PDB entry 8W5F | electron microscopy, 3.30 A resolution | chains L and c of the 4 polymer chains in the assembly

# Chain L
Name: Light chain of Ab6
Source organism: Mus musculus
Chain sequence (110 residues; row label = number of the first residue in the row):
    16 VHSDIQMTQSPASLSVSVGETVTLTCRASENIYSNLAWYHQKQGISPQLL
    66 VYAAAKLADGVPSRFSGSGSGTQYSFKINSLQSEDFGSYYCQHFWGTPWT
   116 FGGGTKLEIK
Not modelled in the structure: 16-19, 123-125
Disulfides: Cys41-Cys106

# Chain c
Name: Minor capsid protein A1
Source organism: Escherichia phage Qbeta
UniProt: Q8LTE1 (A1_BPQBE); residues 0-132 here correspond to UniProt positions 1-133 (UniProt number = residue number + 1)
Chain sequence (133 residues; numbered 0 to 132; the number before each row is that of its first residue; numbering starts at 0):
     0 MAKLETVTLGNIGKDGKQTLVLNPRGVNPTNGVASLSQAGAVPALEKRVT
    50 VSVSQPSRNRKNYKVQVKIQNPTACTANGSCDPSVTRQAYADVTFSFTQY
   100 STDEERAFVRTELAALLASPLLIDAIDQLNPAY
Not modelled in the structure: 0, 132

# Chain L / chain c interface
Pairs across the interface (15; chain L residue first):
  Tyr48(L) with Thr7(c); Val20(c)
  Phe109(L) with Asn10(c), hydrogen bond (backbone-side chain)
  Trp110(L) with Thr7(c); Leu8(c); Gly9(c); Asn10(c); Thr18(c); Val20(c), hydrophobic
  Gly111(L) with Asn10(c); Gly15(c)
  Thr112(L) with Asp14(c); Gly15(c), hydrogen bond (backbone-backbone); Lys16(c)
  Trp114(L) with Asn10(c), hydrogen bond

# In short
6 residues of chain L and 9 residues of chain c are in contact, with 3 hydrogen bonds. Polar pairs include
Phe109(L)-Asn10(c), Trp114(L)-Asn10(c) and Thr112(L)-Gly15(c).
Here chain L is Light chain of Ab6 (Mus musculus) and chain c is Minor capsid protein A1 (Escherichia phage
Qbeta). Entry 8W5F (Cryo-EM structure of Qb-Ab6) was determined by electron microscopy, deposited together
with 8W5D, 8W5E, 8W5G, 8W5L, 8W5M, 8W5N and 8 further entries.
